Entry 8XO8 (X-ray diffraction, 1.85 A resolution); this record covers chains A and C of the 6 polymer chains in the assembly.

# Chain A (and C)
Protein: Fusion glycoprotein F1
Notes: chain C of this document is another copy of the same molecule, construct and numbering; everything in this record applies to it too
Reference sequence: P69353 (FUS_MEASE); residues 143-184 here = UniProt positions 143-184
Sequence (44 residues; numbered 142 to 185; the number before each row is that of its first residue):
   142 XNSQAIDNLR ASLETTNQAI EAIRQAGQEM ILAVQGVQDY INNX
Differences from the reference sequence: acetylation (142); amidation (185)
Modified positions: ACE (acetyl group) at position 142; NH2 (amino group) at position 185

# Chain A / chain C interface
Pairs across the interface (24):
  ACE_142(A) with ACE_142(C)
  Ile147(A) with ACE_142(C); Asn143(C); Ala146(C), hydrophobic; Ile147(C), hydrophobic; Leu150(C)
  Leu150(A) with Leu150(C), hydrophobic
  Arg151(A) with Leu150(C)
  Leu154(A) with Ser153(C); Leu154(C); Thr157(C)
  Asn158(A) with Thr157(C), hydrogen bond
  Ile161(A) with Thr157(C); Ile161(C), hydrophobic; Ile164(C), hydrophobic
  Ile164(A) with Ile164(C), hydrophobic
  Arg165(A) with Ile164(C)
  Gly168(A) with Met171(C)
  Met171(A) with Met171(C), hydrophobic
  Ile172(A) with Met171(C), hydrophobic
  Val175(A) with Met171(C), hydrophobic; Val175(C), hydrophobic
  Ile182(A) with Val178(C), hydrophobic; Tyr181(C), hydrophobic
Interface residues without a listed pair, chain A (18 interface residues in all): Ser144, Thr157, Val178, Asn183
Interface residues without a listed pair, chain C (16 interface residues in all): Ala174, Ile182

# Summary
Chain A and chain C form an interface of 18 and 16 residues respectively, with 1 hydrogen bond. The
hydrogen-bonded pair is Asn158(A)-Thr157(C).
Chain A and chain C are both Fusion glycoprotein F1; the structure, Crystal structure of measles virus fusion
inhibitor MEK35GT complexed with F protein HR1 (HR1-42) (P21 space ..., was determined by X-ray diffraction,
deposited together with 8XNE, 8XO2, 8XO3, 8XO4, 8XO5, 8XO6 and 8XO7.
